5BVD - chain A; structure by X-ray diffraction, 1.90 A resolution.

Chain A:
Molecule: Mitogen-activated protein kinase 1
From: Homo sapiens
Notes: EC 2.7.11.24
UniProt: P28482 (MK01_HUMAN); residues 0-358 here correspond to UniProt positions 2-360 (UniProt number = residue number + 2)
Chain sequence (361 residues; each row starts with the number of its first residue; numbers below 1 keep their minus sign (Gly-2 is residue -2)):
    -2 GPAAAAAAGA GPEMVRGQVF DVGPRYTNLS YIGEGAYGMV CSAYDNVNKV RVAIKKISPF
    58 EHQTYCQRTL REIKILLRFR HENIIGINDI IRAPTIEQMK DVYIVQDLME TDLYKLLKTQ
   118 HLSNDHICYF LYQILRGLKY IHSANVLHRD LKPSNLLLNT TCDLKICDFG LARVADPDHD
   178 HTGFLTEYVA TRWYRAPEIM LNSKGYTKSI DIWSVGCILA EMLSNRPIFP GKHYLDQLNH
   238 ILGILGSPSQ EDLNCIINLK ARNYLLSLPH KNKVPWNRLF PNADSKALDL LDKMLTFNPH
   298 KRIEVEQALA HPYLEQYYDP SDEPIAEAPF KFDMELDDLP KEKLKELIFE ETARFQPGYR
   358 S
Not modelled in the structure: -2 to 6, 172-187, 200-203, 357-358
Differences from the reference sequence: expression tag (-2 to -1)
Ligand contacts: 4VF (2-[(1S)-1-(3-chlorophenyl)-2-hydroxyethyl]-7-[2-(tetrahydro-2H-pyran-4-ylamino)pyrimidin-4-yl]-3,4-dihydropyrrolo[1,2-a]pyrazin-1(2H)-one): Ile29, Glu31, Gly32, Ala33, Tyr34, Gly35, Met36, Val37, Ala50, Lys52, Lys53, Ile54, Gln103, Asp104, Leu105, Met106, Glu107, Thr108, Asp109, Lys112, Ser151, Asn152, Leu154, Cys164, Asp165
Curated features (UniProtKB/Swiss-Prot):
  - DNA-binding region: Lys257 to Arg275
  - motif: Thr183 to Tyr185 (TXY), Asp316 to Glu320 (Cytoplasmic retention motif), Ala325 to Met331 (Nuclear translocation motif)
  - active site: Asp147 (Proton acceptor)
  - binding site (ATP): Ile29 to Val37, Lys52
  - modified residue: Ala0 (N-acetylalanine), Ser27 (Phosphoserine), Thr183 (Phosphothreonine), Tyr185 (Phosphotyrosine), Thr188 (Phosphothreonine), Ser244 (Phosphoserine), Ser246 (Phosphoserine), Ser282 (Phosphoserine)

Overview:
Ligands of chain A: compound 4VF. From UniProt: active-site residue Asp147 and 10 ATP-binding residues.
Chain A is Mitogen-activated protein kinase 1 (Homo sapiens); the structure, Tetrahydropyrrolo-diazepenones as
inhibitors of ERK2 kinase, was determined by X-ray diffraction together with 5BVE and 5BVF from the same
study.
